Entry 5OKZ (X-ray diffraction, 3.20 A resolution); this record covers chains f and l of the 10 polymer chains in the assembly.

== Chain f ==
Protein: Exosome complex component SKI6
Source organism: Saccharomyces cerevisiae (strain ATCC 204508 / S288c)
UniProt: P46948 (RRP41_YEAST); residues 1-246 here = UniProt positions 1-246
Chain sequence (249 residues; row label = number of the first residue in the row; numbers below 1 keep their minus sign (Gly-2 is residue -2)):
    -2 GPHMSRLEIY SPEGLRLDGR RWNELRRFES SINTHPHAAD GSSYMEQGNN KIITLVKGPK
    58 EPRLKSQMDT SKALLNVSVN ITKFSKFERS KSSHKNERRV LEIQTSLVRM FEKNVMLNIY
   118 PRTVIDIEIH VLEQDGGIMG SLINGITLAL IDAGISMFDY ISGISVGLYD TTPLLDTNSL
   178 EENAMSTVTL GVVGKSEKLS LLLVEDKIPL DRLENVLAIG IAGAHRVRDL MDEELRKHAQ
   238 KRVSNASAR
Not modelled in the structure: -2 to 2, 84, 90-93, 245-246
Construct notes: expression tag (-2 to 0)
UniProt features mapped onto this chain:
  - mutagenesis: Lys62 to Ser63 (Impairs RNA-binding (at the proposed ring entry site)), Arg95 to Arg96 (Impairs RNA-binding (at the proposed ring exit site))

== Chain l ==
Protein: Exosome complex component RRP4
Source organism: Saccharomyces cerevisiae
UniProt: P38792 (RRP4_YEAST); residue numbers follow UniProt; this construct covers 50-359
Chain sequence (316 residues; each row starts with the number of its first residue):
    44 TGGRSMSDSQ IVTPGELVTD DPIWMRGHGT YFLDNMTYSS VAGTVSRVNR LLSVIPLKGR
   104 YAPETGDHVV GRIAEVGNKR WKVDIGGKQH AVLMLGSVNL PGGILRRKSE SDELQMRSFL
   164 KEGDLLNAEV QSLFQDGSAS LHTRSLKYGK LRNGMFCQVP SSLIVRAKNH THNLPGNITV
   224 VLGVNGYIWL RKTSQMDLAR DTPSANNSSS IKSTGPTGAV SLNPSITRLE EESSWQIYSD
   284 ENDPSISNNI RQAICRYANV IKALAFCEIG ITQQRIVSAY EASMVYSNVG ELIEKNVMES
   344 IGSDILTAEK MRGNGN
Not modelled in the structure: 44-51, 145-150, 246-275, 356-359
Construct notes: expression tag (44-49)
UniProt features mapped onto this chain:
  - modified residue: Ser268 (Phosphoserine)
  - mutagenesis: Leu136 (L136P: In RRP4-1; temperature-sensitive(ts) lethal mutation)

== Interface between chain f and chain l ==
Residue-residue contacts - 40 pairs, chain f then chain l:
  Asn30(f) with Lys101(l), hydrogen bond
  Asp37(f) with Lys101(l); Arg103(l), salt bridge
  Pro56(f) with Arg103(l); Lys131(l)
  Lys57(f) with Arg103(l); Lys131(l)
  Glu58(f) with Lys131(l), hydrogen bond (backbone-backbone); Gln132(l); His133(l), hydrogen bond (side chain-backbone)
  Met113(f) with Tyr74(l), hydrophobic; Ser83(l)
  Pro118(f) with Gln132(l)
  Arg119(f) with Gln132(l); Asp179(l), salt bridge
  Thr120(f) with Lys131(l); Gln132(l)
  Ile148(f) with Ala85(l), hydrophobic
  Asp149(f) with Lys101(l), salt bridge
  Ala150(f) with Gly102(l)
  Gly151(f) with Val84(l); Lys101(l)
  Ser153(f) with Ser83(l); Val84(l)
  Met154(f) with Ser83(l), hydrogen bond (backbone-backbone)
  Phe155(f) with Gly58(l), hydrogen bond (backbone-backbone); Tyr74(l), hydrogen bond (backbone-side chain)
  Asp156(f) with Pro57(l); Gly58(l)
  Tyr157(f) with Thr56(l); Pro57(l)
  Asp229(f) with Thr56(l), hydrogen bond
  Leu232(f) with Thr56(l); Ala85(l), hydrophobic
  Arg233(f) with Ile54(l), hydrogen bond (side chain-backbone); Val55(l); Thr56(l), hydrogen bond; Glu59(l), salt bridge
  Ala236(f) with Leu100(l), hydrophobic
  Arg239(f) with Lys101(l)
Also at the interface, not in a pair above, chain f (26 interface residues in all): Gly55, Tyr117, Ile152
Also at the interface, not in a pair above, chain l (21 interface residues in all): Ser82, Lys125, Gly130

== Overview ==
The interface between chain f and chain l involves 26 residues on one side and 21 on the other; the contacts
include 9 hydrogen bonds and 4 salt bridges. Polar pairs include Asp37(f)-Arg103(l), Arg119(f)-Asp179(l) and
Asp149(f)-Lys101(l).
Chain f is Exosome complex component SKI6 (Saccharomyces cerevisiae (strain ATCC 204508 / S288c)) and chain l
is Exosome complex component RRP4 (Saccharomyces cerevisiae); the structure, Crystal Strucrure of the Mpp6
Exosome complex, was determined by X-ray diffraction.
